Entry 3G3D (X-ray diffraction, 1.70 A resolution); this record covers chains A and B.

[Chain A (and B)]
Molecule: Uridine 5'-monophosphate synthase
Source organism: Homo sapiens
Notes: EC 4.1.1.23; fragment: Orotidine 5'-phosphate decarboxylase domain; chain B of this document is another copy of the same molecule, construct and numbering; everything in this record applies to it too
UniProt: P11172 (PYR5_HUMAN); residues 1-291 here correspond to UniProt positions 190-480 (UniProt number = residue number + 189)
Sequence (312 residues; each row starts with the number of its first residue; numbers below 1 keep their minus sign (Met-20 is residue -20)):
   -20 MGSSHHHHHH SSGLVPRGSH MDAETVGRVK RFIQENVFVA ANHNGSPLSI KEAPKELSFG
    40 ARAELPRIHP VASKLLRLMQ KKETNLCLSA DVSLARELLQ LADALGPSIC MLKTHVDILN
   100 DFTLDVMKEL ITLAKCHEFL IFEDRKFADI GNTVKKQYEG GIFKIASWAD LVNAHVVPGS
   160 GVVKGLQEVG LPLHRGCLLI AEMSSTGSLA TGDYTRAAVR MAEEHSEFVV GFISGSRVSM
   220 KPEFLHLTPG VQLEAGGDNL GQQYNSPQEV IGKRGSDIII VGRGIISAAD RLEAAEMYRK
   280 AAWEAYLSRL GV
Unresolved in the structure: -20 to 34, 291 (chain B: -20 to 31, 291)
Construct notes: expression tag (-20 to 0)
Curated features (UniProtKB/Swiss-Prot):
  - region: Pro26 to Glu31 (Domain linker)
  - active site (For OMPdecase activity): Asp123, Lys125, Asp128
  - binding site (orotidine 5'-phosphate): Ser68, Lys92, Lys125, Asp128, Thr132, Ser183, Gln241 to Tyr243, Gly261, Arg262
  - binding site (UMP): Ser68, Asp70, Lys92 to His94, Asp128, Thr132, Ser183, Gln241 to Tyr243, Gly261, Arg262
  - modified residue: Ser25 (Phosphoserine)
Glycans and other covalent adducts: 5-fluoro-uridine-5'-monophosphate (5FU) linked to Lys125
Ligand contacts:
  - 5-fluoro-uridine-5'-monophosphate (5FU), molecule 1: Ser68, Asp70, Lys92, His94, Asp123, Ile179, Glu181, Met182, Ser183, Ile212, Pro228, Gly229, Val230, Gln241, Tyr243, Val260, Gly261, Arg262
  - 5-fluoro-uridine-5'-monophosphate (5FU), molecule 2: Asp128, Ile129, Thr132

[Interface between chain A and chain B]
Contacting residue pairs - 93 pairs, chain A then chain B:
  His94(A) - Asp128(B)  salt bridge
  His94(A) - Thr132(B)
  His94(A) - Gln136(B)
  Asp96(A) - Arg124(B)  salt bridge
  Asp96(A) - Gln136(B)  hydrogen bond
  Asp96(A) - Gly140(B)
  Ile97(A) - Thr132(B)
  Ile97(A) - Lys135(B)
  Ile97(A) - Gln136(B)
  Ile97(A) - Gly140(B)
  Leu98(A) - Gly140(B)
  Leu98(A) - Ile141(B)
  Asn99(A) - Gly140(B)  hydrogen bond (side chain-backbone)
  Asn99(A) - Ile141(B)
  Phe101(A) - Ile141(B)
  Asp123(A) - Asp128(B)
  Arg124(A) - Asp96(B)  salt bridge
  Arg124(A) - Arg124(B)
  Lys125(A) - Ala127(B)
  Lys125(A) - Asp128(B)  salt bridge
  Ala127(A) - Lys125(B)
  Ala127(A) - His154(B)  hydrogen bond (backbone-side chain)
  Asp128(A) - His94(B)  salt bridge
  Asp128(A) - Lys125(B)  salt bridge
  Ile129(A) - Ser184(B)
  Ile129(A) - Gln241(B)
  Ile129(A) - Arg262(B)
  Gly130(A) - Leu239(B)
  Asn131(A) - Asp237(B)
  Asn131(A) - Leu239(B)
  Asn131(A) - Arg262(B)
  Thr132(A) - His94(B)
  Lys134(A) - Leu239(B)
  Lys135(A) - Ile97(B)
  Gln136(A) - His94(B)
  Gln136(A) - Asp96(B)  hydrogen bond
  Gln136(A) - Ile97(B)
  Gly140(A) - Asp96(B)
  Gly140(A) - Ile97(B)
  Gly140(A) - Leu98(B)
  Gly140(A) - Asn99(B)  hydrogen bond (backbone-side chain)
  Ile141(A) - Leu98(B)
  Ile141(A) - Asn99(B)
  Ile141(A) - Phe101(B)  hydrophobic
  Ile141(A) - Ile141(B)  hydrophobic
  Phe142(A) - Ile141(B)  hydrophobic
  Phe142(A) - Phe142(B)  hydrophobic
  His154(A) - Ala127(B)  hydrogen bond (side chain-backbone)
  His154(A) - Val156(B)
  Val155(A) - Leu188(B)  hydrophobic
  Val156(A) - His154(B)
  Val156(A) - Ser187(B)
  Val156(A) - Leu188(B)  hydrogen bond (backbone-backbone)
  Val156(A) - Ala189(B)  hydrophobic
  Val156(A) - Tyr193(B)
  Pro157(A) - Met182(B)  hydrophobic
  Pro157(A) - Ser184(B)  hydrogen bond (backbone-side chain)
  Pro157(A) - Thr185(B)
  Pro157(A) - Ser187(B)
  Gly158(A) - Thr185(B)
  Gly158(A) - Gly186(B)
  Gly160(A) - Leu239(B)
  Lys163(A) - Leu239(B)
  Gly164(A) - Leu239(B)
  Glu167(A) - Leu239(B)
  Met182(A) - Pro157(B)  hydrophobic
  Ser184(A) - Pro157(B)  hydrogen bond (side chain-backbone)
  Thr185(A) - Pro157(B)
  Thr185(A) - Gly158(B)
  Gly186(A) - Gly158(B)
  Ser187(A) - Val156(B)
  Ser187(A) - Pro157(B)
  Ser187(A) - Gly158(B)
  Leu188(A) - Val155(B)  hydrophobic
  Leu188(A) - Val156(B)  hydrogen bond (backbone-backbone)
  Leu188(A) - Tyr193(B)  hydrophobic
  Leu188(A) - Ala196(B)  hydrophobic
  Ala189(A) - Val156(B)  hydrophobic
  Tyr193(A) - Val156(B)
  Tyr193(A) - Leu188(B)  hydrophobic
  Ala196(A) - Leu188(B)  hydrophobic
  Asp237(A) - Asn131(B)
  Asn238(A) - Glu167(B)
  Leu239(A) - Gly130(B)
  Leu239(A) - Asn131(B)
  Leu239(A) - Lys134(B)
  Leu239(A) - Gly160(B)
  Leu239(A) - Lys163(B)
  Leu239(A) - Gly164(B)
  Leu239(A) - Glu167(B)
  Gln241(A) - Ile129(B)
  Arg262(A) - Ile129(B)
  Arg262(A) - Asn131(B)  hydrogen bond
Interface residues without a listed pair, chain A (47 interface residues in all): Gly139, Ser159, Ser183
Interface residues without a listed pair, chain B (47 interface residues in all): Asp70, Asp123, Gly139, Ser159, Ser183

[In short]
Chain A and chain B each contribute 47 residues to their interface; the contacts include 11 hydrogen bonds and
6 salt bridges. Polar pairs include His94(A)-Asp128(B), Asp96(A)-Arg124(B) and Lys125(A)-Asp128(B). Ligands of
chain A: 5-fluoro-uridine-5'-monophosphate. 5-fluoro-uridine-5'-monophosphate is covalently linked to
Lys125(A).
Both chains are Uridine 5'-monophosphate synthase (Homo sapiens). Entry 3G3D (Crystal Structure of Human
Orotidine 5'-monophosphate Decarboxylase Covalently Modified by 5-fluoro-6-azido-UMP) was determined by X-ray
diffraction together with 3S9Y from the same study.
